PDB entry 8ON0 | X-ray diffraction, 1.29 A resolution | chain X

== Chain X ==
Molecule: Carbon monoxide dehydrogenase 2
Organism: Carboxydothermus hydrogenoformans Z-2901
Notes: EC 1.2.7.4
UniProtKB: Q9F8A8 (COOS2_CARHZ); numbering as in UniProt (aligned over 1-636)
Amino-acid sequence (636 residues; row label = number of the first residue in the row):
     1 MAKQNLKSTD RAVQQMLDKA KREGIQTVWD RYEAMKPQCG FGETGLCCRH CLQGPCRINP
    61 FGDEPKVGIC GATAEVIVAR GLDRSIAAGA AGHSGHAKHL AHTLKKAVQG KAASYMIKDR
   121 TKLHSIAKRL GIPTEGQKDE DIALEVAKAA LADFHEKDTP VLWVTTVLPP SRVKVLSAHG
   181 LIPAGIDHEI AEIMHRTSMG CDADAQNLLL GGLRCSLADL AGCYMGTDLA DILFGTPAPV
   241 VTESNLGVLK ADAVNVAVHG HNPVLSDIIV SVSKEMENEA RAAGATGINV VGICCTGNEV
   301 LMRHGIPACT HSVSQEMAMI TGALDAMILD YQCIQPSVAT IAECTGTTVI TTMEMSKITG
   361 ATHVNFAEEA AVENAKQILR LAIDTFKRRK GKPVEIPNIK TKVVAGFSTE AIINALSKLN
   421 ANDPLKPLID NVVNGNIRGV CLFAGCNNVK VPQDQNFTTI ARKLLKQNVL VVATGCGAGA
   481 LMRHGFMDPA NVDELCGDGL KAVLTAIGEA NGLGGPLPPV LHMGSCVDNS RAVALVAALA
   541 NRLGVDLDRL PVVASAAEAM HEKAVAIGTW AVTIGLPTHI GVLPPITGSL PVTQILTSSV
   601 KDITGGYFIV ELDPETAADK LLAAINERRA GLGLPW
Unresolved in the structure: 1-3
Modified / non-standard residues: Cys294 (S-hydroxycysteine; CSO)
Bound ions: 2Fe-2S cluster Fe: Cys39, Cys47; 4Fe-4S cluster Fe: Cys48, Cys51, Cys56, Cys70; Fe2+: His261, Cys295, Cys526 (together with hydrosulfuric acid); Fe ion site 1: Cys294, Cys476; Fe ion site 2: Cys333 (together with hydrosulfuric acid); Fe ion site 3 near Cys446 (its only coordinating residue here); Fe ion site 4 near Cys476 (its only coordinating residue here); Fe ion site 5: Cys526 (together with hydrosulfuric acid)
Residues lining bound ligands:
  - hydrosulfuric acid: His261, Cys294, Cys295, Cys333, Gly475, Cys526, Lys563
  - 2Fe-2S cluster (FES): Cys39, Phe41, Gly42, Cys47, Arg49, Pro55
  - hydrosulfuric acid (H2S), molecule 1: His261, Cys294, Cys295, Cys333, Cys526, Lys563
  - hydrosulfuric acid (H2S), molecule 2: Gly445, Cys446, Cys526, Lys563, Ala564, Ile567
  - 4Fe-4S cluster (SF4): Cys48, Arg49, His50, Cys51, Gln53, Gly54, Cys56, Gly68, Ile69, Cys70, Ala72, Ile77, Arg80, Met199

== In short ==
Ligands of chain X: 4Fe-4S cluster, 2Fe-2S cluster and 3 copies of hydrosulfuric acid. Cys39 and Cys47 form
the 2Fe-2S cluster Fe site. The 4Fe-4S cluster Fe site is built by Cys48, Cys51, Cys56 and Cys70.
Chain X is Carbon monoxide dehydrogenase 2 (Carboxydothermus hydrogenoformans Z-2901); the structure,
NI,FE-CODH -600mV state : 90 min Dioxygen Exposure, was determined by X-ray diffraction together with 8OMX,
8OMY, 8ON1, 8ON2 and 8ON3 from the same study.
